Entry 3QH1 (X-ray diffraction, 1.55 A resolution); this record covers chain A.

== Chain A ==
Name: Thermolysin
Organism: Bacillus thermoproteolyticus
Notes: EC 3.4.24.27
UniProt: P00800 (THER_BACTH); residues 1-316 here correspond to UniProt positions 233-548 (UniProt number = residue number + 232)
Sequence (316 residues; row label = number of the first residue in the row):
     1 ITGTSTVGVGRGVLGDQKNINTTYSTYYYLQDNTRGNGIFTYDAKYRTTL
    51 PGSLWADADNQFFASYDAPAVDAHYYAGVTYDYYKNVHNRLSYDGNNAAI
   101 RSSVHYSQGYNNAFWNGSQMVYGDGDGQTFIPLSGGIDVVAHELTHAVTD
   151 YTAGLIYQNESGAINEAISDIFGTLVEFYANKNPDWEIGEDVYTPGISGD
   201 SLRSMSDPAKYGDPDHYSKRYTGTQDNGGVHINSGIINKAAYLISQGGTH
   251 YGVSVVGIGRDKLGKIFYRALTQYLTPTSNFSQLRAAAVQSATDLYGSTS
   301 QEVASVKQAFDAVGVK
UniProt features mapped onto this chain:
  - active site: Glu143, His231 (Proton donor)
  - binding site (Ca(2+)): Asp57, Asp59, Gln61, Asp138, Glu177, Asn183, Asp185, Glu187, Glu190, Tyr193, Thr194, Ile197, Asp200
  - binding site (Zn(2+)): His142, His146, Glu166
Bound ions: Ca2+ site 1: Asp57, Asp59, Gln61; Ca2+ site 2: Asp138, Glu177, Asp185, Glu187, Glu190; Zn2+: His142, His146, Glu166 (together with NX6); Ca2+ site 3: Glu177, Asn183, Asp185, Glu190; Ca2+ site 4: Tyr193, Thr194, Ile197, Asp200
Residues lining bound ligands: NX6 (N-[(benzyloxy)carbonyl]-L-aspartic acid): Asn112, Ala113, Phe114, Phe130, Leu133, Val139, His142, Glu143, His146, Tyr157, Glu166, Ile188, Gly189, Leu202, Arg203, His231
From the paper describing this entry:
  - Zn2+ coordination: His142, His146, Glu166
  - catalytic residues: Glu143, Tyr157, His231 (citing earlier work)

== Overview ==
Bound to chain A: compound NX6. Asp57, Asp59 and Gln61 coordinate Ca2+ site 1. Asp138, Glu177, Asp185, Glu187
and Glu190 coordinate Ca2+ site 2. Curated annotation (UniProt) lists active-site residues Glu143 and His231,
13 Ca2+-binding residues and 3 Zn2+-binding residues. The paper reports catalytic residues Glu143, Tyr157 and
His231; Zn2+ coordination by His142, His146 and Glu166.
Chain A is Thermolysin (Bacillus thermoproteolyticus); the structure, Structure of Thermolysin in complex with
N-benzyloxycarbonyl-L-aspartic acid, was determined by X-ray diffraction together with 3QGO and 3QH5 from the
same study.
